Entry 5VKJ (X-ray diffraction, 2.12 A resolution); this record covers chain A.

[Chain A]
Protein: B-cell receptor CD22
Organism: Homo sapiens
Notes: fragment: Extracellular domain residues 20-330
UniProt: P20273 (CD22_HUMAN); residues 20-330 here = UniProt positions 20-330
Sequence (324 residues; numbered 17 to 340; the number before each row is that of its first residue):
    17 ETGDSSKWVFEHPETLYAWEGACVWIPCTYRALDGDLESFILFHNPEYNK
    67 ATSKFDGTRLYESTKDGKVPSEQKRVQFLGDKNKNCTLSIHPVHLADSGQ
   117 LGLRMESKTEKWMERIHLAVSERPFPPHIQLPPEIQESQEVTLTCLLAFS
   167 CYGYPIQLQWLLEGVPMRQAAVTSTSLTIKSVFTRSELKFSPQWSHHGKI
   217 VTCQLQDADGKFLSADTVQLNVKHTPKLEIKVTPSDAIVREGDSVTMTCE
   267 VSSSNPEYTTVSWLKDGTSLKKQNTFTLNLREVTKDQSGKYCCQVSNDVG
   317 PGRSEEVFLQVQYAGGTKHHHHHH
Unresolved in the structure: 329-340
Differences from the reference sequence: expression tag (17-19, 331-340); engineered mutation Ala-67 (Asn in P20273), Ala-112 (Asn in P20273), Ala-135 (Asn in P20273), Ala-164 (Asn in P20273), Ala-231 (Asn in P20273)
Curated features (UniProtKB/Swiss-Prot):
  - binding site (N-acetylneuraminate): Arg-120
  - glycosylation: Asn-101 (N-linked (GlcNAc...) asparagine)
  - natural variant: Gln-152 (Q152E: Observed with a marginally higher frequency in patients with systemic lupus erythematosus)
Disulfide bonds: Cys-39/Cys-167, Cys-44/Cys-102, Cys-161/Cys-219, Cys-265/Cys-309
Glycans and other covalent adducts: glycan linked to Asn-101
Reported in the primary citation:
  - post-translational modification sites: Asn-101
  - binding site for N-acetylglucosamine: Asn-101
  - mutagenesis - N101A: abolished expression
  - contacts within the chain: Phe-71/Met-129 (hydrophobic contact)
  - mutagenesis - R120A, R120E: abolished binding to alpha2-6 sialyllactose
  - mutagenesis - R131A, R131K, R131Q: unchanged binding to alpha2-6 sialyllactose
  - specificity-determining residues: Trp-128 (proposed by the authors, not directly observed)

[Overview]
From UniProt: N-acetylneuraminate-binding residue Arg-120. From the paper: a binding site for
N-acetylglucosamine at Asn-101; R120A and R120E abolish binding to alpha2-6 sialyllactose; 6 substitutions
were tested in all.
Chain A is B-cell receptor CD22 (Homo sapiens); the structure, Crystal structure of human CD22 Ig domains 1-3,
was determined by X-ray diffraction, deposited together with 5VL3, 5VKK and 5VKM.
